Entry 4KUC (X-ray diffraction, 2.79 A resolution); this record covers chains A and H of the 3 polymer chains in the assembly.

Chain A:
Protein: Ricin
Source organism: Ricinus communis
Notes: EC 3.2.2.22
UniProt: P02879 (RICI_RICCO); residues 1-267 here correspond to UniProt positions 36-302 (UniProt number = residue number + 35)
Amino-acid sequence (267 residues; row label = number of the first residue in the row):
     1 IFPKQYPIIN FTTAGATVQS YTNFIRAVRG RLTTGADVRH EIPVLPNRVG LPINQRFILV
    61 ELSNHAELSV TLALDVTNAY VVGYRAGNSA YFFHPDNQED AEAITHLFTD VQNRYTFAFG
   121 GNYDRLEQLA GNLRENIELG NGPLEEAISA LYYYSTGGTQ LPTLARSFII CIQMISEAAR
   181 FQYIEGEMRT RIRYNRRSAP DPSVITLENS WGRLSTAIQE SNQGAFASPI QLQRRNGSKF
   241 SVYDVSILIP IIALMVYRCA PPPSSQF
Disordered / not traced: 1-4, 264-267

Chain H:
Protein: mAb6c2 fab-Light chain
Source organism: Mus musculus
Notes: antibody fragment or engineered binder
Amino-acid sequence (237 residues; row label = number of the first residue in the row):
     1 MGWSSIILFL VATASGVHSQ VQLQQPGSEL VRPGASVKLS CKASGYTFTS YWINWVKQRP
    61 GQGLEWIGNI YPGSGRTNYD EKFKNKATLT VDTSSSTVYI QVSSLTSEDA AVFYCVRWVY
   121 GNFDSALDYW GQGTSVTVSS ASTKGPSVFP LAPSSKSTSG GTAALGCLVK DYFPEPVTVS
   181 WGSGASGVHT FPAVLQSSGL YSLSSVVTVP SSSLGQTYIC NVNHKPSNTK VDKKVEP
Disordered / not traced: 1-23, 154-161, 196-199
Disulfide bonds: Cys41-Cys115, Cys167-Cys220

Interface between chain A and chain H:
Contacting residue pairs (19; chain A residue first):
  Ile53(A) - Arg76(H)
  Gln98(A) - Ser50(H)
  Gln98(A) - Tyr51(H)
  Gln98(A) - Trp52(H)  hydrogen bond (backbone-side chain)
  Gln98(A) - Val119(H)
  Gln98(A) - Tyr120(H)
  Glu99(A) - Trp52(H)
  Glu99(A) - Tyr71(H)
  Glu99(A) - Ser74(H)  hydrogen bond
  Glu99(A) - Arg76(H)  salt bridge
  Ala101(A) - Tyr120(H)
  Glu102(A) - Trp52(H)
  Glu102(A) - Arg76(H)  salt bridge
  Glu102(A) - Asn78(H)  hydrogen bond
  Glu102(A) - Tyr120(H)
  Ala103(A) - Arg76(H)
  Thr105(A) - Tyr120(H)
  His106(A) - Arg76(H)
  His106(A) - Asn78(H)  hydrogen bond
Interface residues without a listed pair, chain A (9 interface residues in all): Leu51
Interface residues without a listed pair, chain H (10 interface residues in all): Trp118

In short:
Chain A and chain H form an interface of 9 and 10 residues respectively, with 4 hydrogen bonds and 2 salt
bridges. Polar pairs include Glu99(A)-Arg76(H), Glu102(A)-Arg76(H) and Gln98(A)-Trp52(H).
Chain A is Ricin (Ricinus communis) and chain H is mAb6c2 fab-Light chain (Mus musculus); the structure,
Crystal structure of ricin-A chain in complex with the antibody 6C2, was determined by X-ray diffraction.
